PDB entry 8J9P | electron microscopy, 3.40 A resolution | chains A and B of the 8 polymer chains in the assembly

Chain A:
Name: Piwi domain-containing protein
From: Thermoflavifilum thermophilum
Reference sequence: A0A1I7NFD7 (A0A1I7NFD7_9BACT); residue numbers follow UniProt; this construct covers 1-507
Sequence (507 residues; each row starts with the number of its first residue):
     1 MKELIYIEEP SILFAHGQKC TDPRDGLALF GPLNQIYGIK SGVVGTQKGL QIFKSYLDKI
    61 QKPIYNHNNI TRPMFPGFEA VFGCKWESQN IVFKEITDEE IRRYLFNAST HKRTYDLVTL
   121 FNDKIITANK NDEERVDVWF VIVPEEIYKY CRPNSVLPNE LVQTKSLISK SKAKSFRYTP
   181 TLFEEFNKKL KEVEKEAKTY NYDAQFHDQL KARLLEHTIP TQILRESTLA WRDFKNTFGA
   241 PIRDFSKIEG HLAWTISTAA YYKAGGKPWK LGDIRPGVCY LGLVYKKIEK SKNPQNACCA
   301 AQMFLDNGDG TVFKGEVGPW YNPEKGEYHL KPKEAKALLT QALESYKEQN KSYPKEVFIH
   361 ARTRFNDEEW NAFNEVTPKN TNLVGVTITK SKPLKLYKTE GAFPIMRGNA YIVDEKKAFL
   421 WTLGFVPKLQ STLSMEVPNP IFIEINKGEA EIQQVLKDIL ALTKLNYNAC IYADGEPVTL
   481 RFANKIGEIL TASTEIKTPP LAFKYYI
Not modelled in the structure: 145-203
Ion coordination: Mg2+: Asn-468 (shared with 2 residues of chain E)
Reported in the primary citation:
  - conformationally variable residues (helix shift, loop rearrangement, register shift, side-chain flip): Thr-110 to Lys-130, Asn-131 to Asp-137, Gly-310 to Lys-314, Gly-318 to Leu-330, Val-478 to Ala-492
  - self-association interface (contacts with another copy of this molecule); pairs are residue here / residue on that copy: Tyr-37/Lys-85, Lys-40/Gln-35, Lys-130/Thr-498 (hydrogen bond), Arg-135/Asp-137, Asn-34, Asn-129, Asn-131, Tyr-262, Lys-267, Thr-498, Leu-501, Lys-504, Tyr-505
  - mutagenesis - E133A/R135A/D137A: decreased catalytic activity
  - mutagenesis - Y37A/K40A: abolished catalytic activity

Chain B:
Name: TIR domain-containing protein
From: Thermoflavifilum thermophilum
Reference sequence: A0A1I7NFG5 (A0A1I7NFG5_9BACT); numbering as in UniProt (aligned over 1-450)
Sequence (450 residues; each row starts with the number of its first residue):
     1 MRNKIFISHA TPEDDDFTRW LSLKLIGLGY EVWCDILFLD KGVDFWSTIE KEIRENTCKF
    61 LIVSSTAGNK REGVLKELAV ATKVKKHLQD DMFIIPLAID ENLSYDDINI EIVRLNAIDF
   121 KKSWAKGLQD LLDAFEKQNV PKKPPDHSKS NLLYQQIFLH DKQAIEKEET YDSNWFPIIS
   181 FPNELRFHRY DWRLPKQFDV RTLAFPAIRY KEYLCTFAWE YDFIHQLPKT ETYNGQESIR
   241 ISTSDILSGR YDTDFIRNYE CQRLIVQLIN KAFELRMKDK NVREYQMSKT FAYWIEKGKL
   301 EKDKFEKIKL VGKQKNKYWH FGISAAGKLY PSPVLMVSSH IIFTMDGINL IKSKSIQHSS
   361 RRKQGKNWWN DKWREKLLAF IRFLSDDQNA IYLNVGSEEK ILISNKPLKF FGKMSYVTPS
   421 EVTLEEESVL ADINNFEEDT EDLDELEDIE
Not modelled in the structure: 423-450
Reported in the primary citation:
  - self-association interface (contacts with another copy of this molecule): Asp-35 to Trp-46
  - mutagenesis - R54A, D106A/D107A: decreased catalytic activity

How chain A and chain B interact:
Residue-residue contacts (53):
  Met-1(A) with Lys-409(B), hydrogen bond (backbone-backbone); Phe-411(B)
  Lys-2(A) with Phe-410(B); Phe-411(B)
  Glu-3(A) with Phe-411(B)
  Leu-4(A) with Phe-410(B), hydrophobic; Phe-411(B)
  Tyr-6(A) with Met-414(B), hydrophobic
  Lys-19(A) with Phe-158(B)
  Cys-20(A) with Phe-158(B), hydrophobic
  Asp-25(A) with Gln-155(B)
  Leu-29(A) with Trp-20(B)
  Ile-70(A) with Tyr-154(B), hydrophobic; His-160(B)
  Pro-393(A) with Trp-175(B), hydrogen bond (backbone-side chain)
  Leu-394(A) with Trp-175(B), hydrophobic
  Lys-395(A) with Ser-173(B); Asn-174(B)
  Leu-396(A) with Ser-173(B); Phe-410(B), hydrophobic
  Tyr-397(A) with Tyr-171(B); Asp-172(B), hydrogen bond (backbone-backbone); Asn-370(B); Trp-373(B), hydrophobic; Arg-374(B)
  Lys-398(A) with Tyr-171(B); Asn-370(B), hydrogen bond (backbone-side chain); Arg-374(B), hydrogen bond (backbone-side chain); Tyr-416(B), hydrogen bond
  Thr-399(A) with Thr-170(B), hydrogen bond; Tyr-171(B); Arg-374(B), hydrogen bond (backbone-side chain)
  Gly-401(A) with Asp-371(B)
  Ala-402(A) with Asp-371(B)
  Phe-403(A) with Tyr-416(B); Pro-419(B), hydrophobic
  Pro-404(A) with Tyr-416(B)
  Met-406(A) with Tyr-416(B), hydrophobic
  Tyr-411(A) with Phe-410(B)
  Asp-414(A) with Tyr-330(B), hydrogen bond
  Lys-417(A) with Tyr-330(B), hydrogen bond
  Phe-425(A) with Tyr-416(B), hydrophobic
  Val-426(A) with Lys-162(B)
  Pro-427(A) with Lys-162(B)
  Lys-428(A) with His-160(B); Lys-162(B)
  Met-435(A) with Arg-362(B); Trp-369(B)
  Glu-436(A) with Arg-361(B), salt bridge; Gly-365(B); Trp-368(B); Trp-373(B)
  Tyr-472(A) with Lys-162(B), hydrogen bond
Interface residues without a listed pair, chain A (41 interface residues in all): Glu-8, Gln-18, Thr-21, Phe-30, Tyr-65, Asn-69, Glu-400, Ile-405, Gln-430
Interface residues without a listed pair, chain B (41 interface residues in all): Lys-24, Trp-124, Ala-125, Asn-151, Asp-161, Ala-164, Ser-339, Leu-377, Leu-408, Gly-412, Lys-413, Ser-415, Thr-418

Overview:
The chain A/chain B interface involves 41 residues from each chain; the contacts include 11 hydrogen bonds and
1 salt bridge. Polar pairs include Glu-436(A)/Arg-361(B), Pro-393(A)/Trp-175(B) and Lys-398(A)/Asn-370(B). The
paper reports that R54A and D106A/D107A of chain B reduce catalytic activity; conformational variability at
Thr-110(A), Asn-131(A) and Gly-310(A) among others; 4 substitutions were tested in all.
Here chain A is Piwi domain-containing protein and chain B is TIR domain-containing protein, both from
Thermoflavifilum thermophilum. Entry 8J9P (SPARTA dimer bound with guide-target) was determined by electron
microscopy together with 8JAY, 8J84, 8J8H and 8J9G from the same study.
